PDB entry 1JT0 | X-ray diffraction, 2.90 A resolution | chains E and C of the 6 polymer chains in the assembly

== Chain E ==
Molecule: QACA operator
Sequence (28 nucleotides; each row starts with the number of its first residue):
     7 CTTATAGACC GATCGATCGG TCTATAAG

== Chain C ==
Protein: Hypothetical transcriptional regulator in qaca 5'REGION
Source organism: Staphylococcus aureus
Reference sequence: P0A0N4 (QACR_STAAU); numbering as in UniProt (aligned over 1-188)
Sequence (194 residues; numbered 1 to 194; the number before each row is that of its first residue):
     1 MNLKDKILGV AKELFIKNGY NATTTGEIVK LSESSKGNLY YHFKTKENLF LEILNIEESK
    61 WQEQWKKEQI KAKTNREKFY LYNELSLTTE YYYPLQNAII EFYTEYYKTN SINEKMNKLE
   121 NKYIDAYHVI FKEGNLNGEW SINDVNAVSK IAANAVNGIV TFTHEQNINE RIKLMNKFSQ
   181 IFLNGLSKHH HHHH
Not modelled in the structure: 1, 190-194
Sequence notes: engineered mutation Ala72 (Cys in P0A0N4), Ser141 (Cys in P0A0N4); expression tag (189-194)
From the paper describing this entry:
  - binding site for QACA operator: Thr25, Lys36, Gly37, Tyr40, Lys46
  - binding site for QACA operator (chain E): Ser34, Ser35, Lys36, Gly37, Asn38, Tyr40, Tyr41, His42
  - mutagenesis - C72A/C141S: unchanged binding to QACA operator (chain E) (citing earlier work)

== Interface between chain E and chain C ==
Residue-residue contacts (13):
  DC24(E) - Thr24(C)  phosphate contact
  DG25(E) - Thr23(C)  phosphate contact
  DG25(E) - Thr24(C)  phosphate contact
  DG25(E) - Thr25(C)  hydrogen bond to the phosphate
  DG25(E) - Lys36(C)  base contact
  DG25(E) - Tyr40(C)  sugar contact
  DG25(E) - Lys46(C)  salt bridge to the phosphate
  DG26(E) - Lys36(C)  hydrogen bond to the base
  DG26(E) - Tyr40(C)  hydrogen bond to the phosphate
  DG26(E) - Thr45(C)  phosphate contact
  DG26(E) - Lys46(C)  hydrogen bond to the phosphate
  DT27(E) - Lys36(C)  base contact
  DT27(E) - Tyr40(C)  base contact
Also at the interface, not in a pair above, chain E (5 interface residues in all): DC28
Also at the interface, not in a pair above, chain C (8 interface residues in all): Gly37

== In short ==
5 residues of chain E face 8 of chain C across their interface, with 4 hydrogen bonds and 1 salt bridge. Polar
pairs include DG26(E)-Lys36(C), DG25(E)-Thr25(C) and DG26(E)-Tyr40(C). The paper reports a binding site for
QACA operator (chain E) at Ser34(C), Ser35(C) and Lys36(C) among others; C72A/C141S of chain C leave binding
to QACA operator (chain E) unchanged.
Here chain E is QACA operator and chain C is Hypothetical transcriptional regulator in qaca 5'REGION
(Staphylococcus aureus). Entry 1JT0 (Crystal structure of a cooperative QacR-DNA complex) was determined by
X-ray diffraction.
